Entry 9ES9 (electron microscopy, 2.33 A resolution); this record covers chains A and G of the 18 polymer chains in the assembly.

== Chain A ==
Protein: Cytochrome b6
From: Spinacia oleracea
UniProt: P00165 (CYB6_SPIOL); residues 1-215 here = UniProt positions 1-215
Chain sequence (215 residues; numbered 1 to 215; the number before each row is that of its first residue):
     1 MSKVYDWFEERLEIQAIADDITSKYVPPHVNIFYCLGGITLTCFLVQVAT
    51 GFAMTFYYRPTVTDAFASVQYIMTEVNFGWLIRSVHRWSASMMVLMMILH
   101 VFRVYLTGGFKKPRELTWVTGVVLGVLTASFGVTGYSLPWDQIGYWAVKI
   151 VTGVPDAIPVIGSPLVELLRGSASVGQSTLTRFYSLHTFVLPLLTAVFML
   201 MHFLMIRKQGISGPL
Unresolved in the structure: 1
Covalently attached groups: heme c (HEC) linked to C35
Metal / ion sites: heme Fe site 1: H86, H187; heme Fe site 2: H100, H202
Ligand contacts:
  - beta-carotene (BCR): I32, F33, I39, M96, L99
  - BNT (2,5-dibromo-3-isopropyl-6-methylbenzo-1,4-quinone): A147, I150, V151
  - chlorophyll a (CLA): M97, I98, F102, Y105, G125, V126, A129
  - heme c (HEC): V30, N31, Y34, G38, L41, T42, F203, I206, R207, G210, I211
  - heme (HEM), molecule 1: Y34, G37, G38, T40, L41, M93, M97, H100, V101, R103, V104, G109, R114, T117, W118, G121, V122, L124, M199, H202, F203, I206, G210, I211, S212
  - heme (HEM), molecule 2: F44, Q47, V48, G51, F52, M54, T55, Y58, V69, R83, H86, R87, A90, M93, T128, F131, G132, G135, L138, P139, H187, T188, P192
What the authors report for this chain:
  - conformationally variable residues (side-chain flip): Y136
  - catalytic residues: D20, R207 (proposed by the authors, not directly observed)

== Chain G ==
Protein: Cytochrome b6-f complex subunit 5
From: Spinacia oleracea
UniProt: P69461 (PETG_SPIOL); residue numbers follow UniProt; this construct covers 1-37
Chain sequence (37 residues; numbered 1 to 37; the number before each row is that of its first residue):
     1 MIEVFLFGIVLGLIPITLAGLFVTAYLQYRRGDQLDL
Unresolved in the structure: 34-37
Ligand contacts: beta-carotene (BCR): L13, I16, T17, A19, G20, V23

== Chain A / chain G interface ==
Residue-residue contacts (8; chain A residue first):
  F33(A) with G20(G); L21(G), hydrophobic
  W88(A) with L6(G), hydrophobic
  S91(A) with L6(G)
  F102(A) with L18(G), hydrophobic
  L106(A) with L21(G), hydrophobic
  I143(A) with M1(G), hydrophobic
  L215(A) with Q28(G), hydrogen bond (backbone-side chain)
Other interface residues (no listed pair), chain A (11 interface residues in all): M92, L95, L99, R103
Other interface residues (no listed pair), chain G (13 interface residues in all): I9, V10, L13, I14, T17, F22, A25

== In short ==
The interface between chain A and chain G involves 11 residues on one side and 13 on the other, with 1
hydrogen bond. Its one hydrogen-bonded contact is L215(A)-Q28(G). Beta-carotene is bound between chain A and
chain G. From the paper: catalytic residues D20(A) and R207(A); conformational variability at Y136(A).
Chain A is Cytochrome b6 and chain G is Cytochrome b6-f complex subunit 5, both from Spinacia oleracea; the
structure, Cryo-EM structure of Spinacia oleracea cytochrome b6f complex with inhibitor DBMIB bound at
plastoquinol oxidation site, was determined by electron microscopy, deposited together with 9ES7 and 9ES8.
